Entry 9F3R (electron microscopy, 4.30 A resolution (low resolution: residue-level contacts below are approximate; hydrogen-bond / salt-bridge calls are withheld)); this record covers chains B and F of the 14 polymer chains in the assembly.

[Chain B (and F)]
Molecule: Tubulin beta-3 chain
Organism: Homo sapiens
Notes: chain F of this document is another copy of the same molecule, construct and numbering; everything in this record applies to it too
Reference sequence: Q13509 (TBB3_HUMAN); residue numbers follow UniProt; this construct covers 1-450
Chain sequence (456 residues; row label = number of the first residue in the row):
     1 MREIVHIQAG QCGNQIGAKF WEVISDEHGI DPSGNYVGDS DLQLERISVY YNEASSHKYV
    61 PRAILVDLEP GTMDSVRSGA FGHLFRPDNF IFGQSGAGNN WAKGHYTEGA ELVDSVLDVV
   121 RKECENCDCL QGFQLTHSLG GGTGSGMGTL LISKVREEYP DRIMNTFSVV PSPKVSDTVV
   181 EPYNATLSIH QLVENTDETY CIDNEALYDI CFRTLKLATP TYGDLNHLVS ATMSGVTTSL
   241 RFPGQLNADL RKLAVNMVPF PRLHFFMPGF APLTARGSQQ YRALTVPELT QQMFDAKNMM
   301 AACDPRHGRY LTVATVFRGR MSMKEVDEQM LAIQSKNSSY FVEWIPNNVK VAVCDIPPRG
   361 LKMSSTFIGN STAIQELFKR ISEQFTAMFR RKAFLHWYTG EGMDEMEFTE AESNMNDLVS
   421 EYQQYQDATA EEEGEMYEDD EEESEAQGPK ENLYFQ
Not modelled in the structure: 430-456
Sequence notes: expression tag (451-456)
Metal / ion sites: Mg2+: Glu69 (together with GTP)
Residues lining bound ligands: GTP (guanosine-5'-triphosphate): Gly10, Gln11, Cys12, Gln15, Ile16, Asp67, Glu69, Gly96, Ala97, Gly98, Asn99, Ser138, Gly141, Gly142, Thr143, Gly144, Val169, Asp177, Thr178, Asn204, Tyr222, Asn226
UniProt features mapped onto this chain:
  - motif: Met1 to Ile4 (MREI motif)
  - binding site (GDP): Gly10, Gln11, Cys12, Gln15, Asn99, Ser138, Gly142, Thr143, Gly144, Asp177, Asn204, Tyr222, Asn226
  - binding site (GTP): Gln11, Glu69, Ser138, Gly142, Thr143, Gly144, Asn204, Asn226
  - binding site (Mg(2+)): Glu69
  - modified residue: Ser172 (Phosphoserine), Glu438 (5-glutamyl polyglutamate), Ser444 (Phosphoserine)
  - natural variant: Arg62 (R62Q: In CFEOM3A), Thr178 (T178M: In CDCBM1), Glu205 (E205K: In CDCBM1), Arg262 (R262C: In CFEOM3A; R262H: In CFEOM3A), Ala302 (A302T: In CFEOM3A; A302V: In CDCBM1), Met323 (M323V: In CDCBM1), Arg380 (R380C: In CFEOM3A), Glu410 (E410K: In CFEOM3A), Asp417 (D417H: In CFEOM3A; D417N: In CFEOM3A)

[Interface between chain B and chain F]
Residue-residue contacts (8):
  Tyr281(B) - Lys58(F)
  Tyr281(B) - Val60(F)
  Tyr281(B) - His83(F)
  Tyr281(B) - Arg86(F)
  Tyr281(B) - Pro87(F)
  Arg282(B) - Ser55(F)
  Ala283(B) - Ser55(F)
  Lys336(B) - Glu125(F)
Interface residues without a listed pair, chain B (7 interface residues in all): Gln280, Leu284, Gln291
Interface residues without a listed pair, chain F (11 interface residues in all): Glu53, Ala54, Leu84, Phe85

[In short]
7 residues of chain B and 11 residues of chain F are in contact. Chain B binds GTP. From UniProt: 13
GDP-binding residues, 8 GTP-binding residues and Mg2+-binding residue Glu69(B) on chain B.
Both chains are Tubulin beta-3 chain (Homo sapiens). Entry 9F3R (13pf E254Q microtubule from recombinant human
tubulin decorated with EB3) was determined by electron microscopy, deposited together with 9F3B, 9F3H and
9F3S.
